1HEU - chains A and B; structure by X-ray diffraction, 1.15 A resolution.

# Chain A (and B)
Molecule: Alcohol dehydrogenase E chain
Source organism: Equus caballus
Notes: EC 1.1.1.1; chain B of this document is another copy of the same molecule, construct and numbering; everything in this record applies to it too
UniProtKB: P00327 (ADHE_HORSE); residues 1-374 here = UniProt positions 1-374
Chain sequence (374 residues; each row starts with the number of its first residue):
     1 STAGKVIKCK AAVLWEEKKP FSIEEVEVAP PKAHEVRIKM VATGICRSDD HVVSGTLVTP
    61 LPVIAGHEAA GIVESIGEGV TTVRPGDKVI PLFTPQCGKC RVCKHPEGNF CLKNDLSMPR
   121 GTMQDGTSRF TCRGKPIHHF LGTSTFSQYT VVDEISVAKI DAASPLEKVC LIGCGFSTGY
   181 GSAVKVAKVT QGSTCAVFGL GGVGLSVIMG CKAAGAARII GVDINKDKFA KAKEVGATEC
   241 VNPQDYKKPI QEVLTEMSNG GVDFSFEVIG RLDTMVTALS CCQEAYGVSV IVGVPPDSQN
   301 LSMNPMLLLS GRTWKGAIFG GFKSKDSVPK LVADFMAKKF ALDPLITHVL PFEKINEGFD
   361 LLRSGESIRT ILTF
Bound ions: Cd2+ site 1: Cys-46, His-67, Cys-174; Cd2+ site 2: Cys-97, Cys-100, Cys-103, Cys-111
Ligand contacts: NAD (nicotinamide-adenine-dinucleotide): Cys-46, Arg-47, Ser-48, His-51, Phe-93, Cys-174, Thr-178, Gly-199, Leu-200, Gly-201, Gly-202, Val-203, Gly-204, Val-222, Asp-223, Ile-224, Asn-225, Lys-228, Val-268, Ile-269, Gly-270, Arg-271, Thr-274, Val-292, Gly-293, Val-294, Ala-317, Ile-318, Phe-319, Leu-362, Arg-369

# Chain A / chain B interface
Contacting residue pairs - 83 pairs, chain A then chain B:
  Arg-101(A) with Ser-258(B), hydrogen bond (side chain-backbone); Asn-259(B), hydrogen bond (side chain-backbone); Gly-260(B); Gly-261(B), hydrogen bond (side chain-backbone); Gln-283(B); Tyr-286(B), hydrogen bond
  Val-102(A) with Gln-283(B); Ala-285(B), hydrophobic
  His-105(A) with Tyr-286(B)
  Phe-110(A) with Glu-284(B); Ala-285(B), hydrophobic; Ser-310(B)
  Leu-112(A) with Glu-284(B)
  Ser-117(A) with Glu-284(B)
  Ser-258(A) with Arg-101(B), hydrogen bond (backbone-side chain)
  Asn-259(A) with Arg-101(B), hydrogen bond (backbone-side chain)
  Gly-260(A) with Arg-101(B)
  Gly-261(A) with Arg-101(B), hydrogen bond (backbone-side chain)
  Leu-272(A) with Pro-305(B), hydrophobic
  Met-275(A) with Pro-305(B), hydrophobic
  Gln-283(A) with Arg-101(B); Val-102(B)
  Glu-284(A) with Phe-110(B); Leu-112(B); Ser-117(B)
  Ala-285(A) with Val-102(B), hydrophobic; Phe-110(B), hydrophobic
  Tyr-286(A) with Arg-101(B), hydrogen bond; His-105(B)
  Ile-291(A) with Leu-308(B), hydrophobic; Leu-309(B)
  Val-292(A) with Leu-309(B)
  Gly-293(A) with Leu-309(B)
  Pro-295(A) with Pro-305(B), hydrophobic; Met-306(B), hydrophobic; Leu-309(B)
  Gln-299(A) with Pro-305(B)
  Asn-300(A) with Ser-302(B), hydrogen bond; Met-303(B); Asn-304(B), hydrogen bond (side chain-backbone)
  Leu-301(A) with Leu-301(B); Ser-302(B); Met-303(B), hydrogen bond (backbone-backbone)
  Ser-302(A) with Asn-300(B), hydrogen bond; Leu-301(B); Ser-302(B), hydrogen bond
  Met-303(A) with Asn-300(B); Leu-301(B), hydrogen bond (backbone-backbone)
  Asn-304(A) with Asn-300(B)
  Pro-305(A) with Leu-272(B), hydrophobic; Met-275(B), hydrophobic; Pro-295(B), hydrophobic; Gln-299(B)
  Leu-308(A) with Ile-291(B), hydrophobic; Trp-314(B), hydrophobic; Gly-316(B), hydrogen bond (backbone-backbone); Ala-317(B)
  Leu-309(A) with Ile-291(B); Val-292(B); Gly-293(B); Pro-295(B); Gly-316(B); Ala-317(B), hydrogen bond (backbone-backbone); Ile-318(B), hydrogen bond (backbone-backbone)
  Ser-310(A) with Phe-110(B)
  Gly-311(A) with Gly-316(B)
  Arg-312(A) with Lys-315(B); Gly-316(B)
  Thr-313(A) with Thr-313(B); Trp-314(B); Lys-315(B)
  Trp-314(A) with Leu-308(B), hydrophobic; Thr-313(B); Trp-314(B), hydrogen bond (backbone-backbone)
  Lys-315(A) with Arg-312(B); Thr-313(B)
  Gly-316(A) with Leu-308(B), hydrogen bond (backbone-backbone); Leu-309(B); Gly-311(B); Arg-312(B)
  Ala-317(A) with Leu-308(B); Leu-309(B), hydrogen bond (backbone-backbone)
  Ile-318(A) with Leu-309(B), hydrogen bond (backbone-backbone)
Other interface residues (no listed pair), chain A (43 interface residues in all): Glu-107, Val-294, Pro-296, Ser-298, Met-306
Other interface residues (no listed pair), chain B (43 interface residues in all): Gly-108, Val-294, Asp-297, Ser-298

# Summary
The chain A/chain B interface involves 43 residues from each chain, with 21 hydrogen bonds. Among the polar
pairs are Arg-101(A)/Ser-258(B), Arg-101(A)/Asn-259(B) and Arg-101(A)/Gly-261(B). Ligands of chain A: NAD.
Cys-46(A), His-67(A) and Cys-174(A) coordinate Cd2+ site 1.
Both chains are Alcohol dehydrogenase E chain (Equus caballus). Entry 1HEU (ATOMIC X-RAY STRUCTURE OF LIVER
ALCOHOL DEHYDROGENASE CONTAINING Cadmium and a hydroxide adduct to NADH) was determined by X-ray diffraction
(same publication as 1HET and 1HF3).
